Entry 6P4V (X-ray diffraction, 1.65 A resolution); this record covers chains A and B.

Chain A (and B):
Name: Deoxyhypusine synthase
Source organism: Homo sapiens
Notes: EC 2.5.1.46; chain B of this document is another copy of the same molecule, construct and numbering; everything in this record applies to it too
UniProtKB: P49366 (DHYS_HUMAN); numbering as in UniProt (aligned over 1-369)
Amino-acid sequence (372 residues; each row starts with the number of its first residue; numbers below 1 keep their minus sign (Gly-2 is residue -2)):
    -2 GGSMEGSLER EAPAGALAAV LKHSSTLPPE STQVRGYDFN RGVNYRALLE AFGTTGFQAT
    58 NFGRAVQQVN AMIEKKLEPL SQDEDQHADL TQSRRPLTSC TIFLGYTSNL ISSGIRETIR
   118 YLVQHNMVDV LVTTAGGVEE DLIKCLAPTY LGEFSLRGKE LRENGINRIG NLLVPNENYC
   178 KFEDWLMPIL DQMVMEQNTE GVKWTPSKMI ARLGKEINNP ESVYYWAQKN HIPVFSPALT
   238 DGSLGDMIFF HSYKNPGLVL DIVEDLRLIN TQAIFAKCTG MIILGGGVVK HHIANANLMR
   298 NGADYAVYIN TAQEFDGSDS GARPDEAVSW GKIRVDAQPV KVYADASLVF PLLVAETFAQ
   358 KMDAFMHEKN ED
Unresolved in the structure: -2 to 27, 364-369 (chain B: -2 to 27, 78-89, 364-369)
Construct notes: expression tag (-2 to 0)
Curated features (UniProtKB/Swiss-Prot):
  - active site: Lys329 (Nucleophile)
  - binding site (NAD(+)): Ser105 to Ser109, Thr131 to Gly133, Glu137, Asp238, Gly283, Thr308, Ala309, Asp342, Ala343
  - binding site (spermidine): Glu136, Glu137, Asp243, His288, Gly314 to Asp316, Glu323 to Lys329
  - modified residue: Ser78 (Phosphoserine)
  - natural variant: Asn173 (N173S: In NEDSSWI), Tyr305 to Ile306 (deletion: In NEDSSWI)
  - mutagenesis: Asn106 (N106A: Strongly reduced NAD and spermidine binding. Reduced activity), Ser109 (S109A: Strongly reduced spermidine binding. Reduced activity), Glu137 (E137A: Strongly reduced NAD binding. Strongly reduced formation of covalent intermediate), Asp238 (D238A: Strongly reduced NAD binding. Strongly reduced formation of covalent intermediate), Asp243 (D243A: Reduces spermidine binding by 98%. Strongly reduced formation of covalent intermediate), Lys287 (K287A: Reduces covalent intermediate formation and deoxyhypusine synthesis by 99.5%. Retains low spermidine cleavage activity), His288 (H288A: Reduces spermidine binding by 98%. Strongly reduced NAD binding. Strongly reduced formation of covalent intermediate), Tyr305 (Y305A: Strongly reduced NAD binding. No effect on enzyme activity), Asp313 (D313A: Strongly reduced NAD binding), Asp316 (D316A: Reduces spermidine binding by 98%. Loss of covalent intermediate formation and deoxyhypusine synthesis), Ser317 (S317A: Strongly reduced NAD binding. No effect on enzyme activity), Glu323 (E323A: Reduces spermidine binding by 98%. Strongly reduced formation of covalent intermediate), 3 further mutagenesis entries in UniProt
Ligand contacts:
  - 1-guanidinium-7-aminoheptane (GC7), molecule 1: Asn106, Arg165, Ile166, Gly167, Gly239, Ser240, Asp243
  - 1-guanidinium-7-aminoheptane (GC7), molecule 2: His288, Asn292, Leu295, Gly314, Ser315, Asp316, Ala319, Glu323, Trp327, Lys329
  - NAD (nicotinamide-adenine-dinucleotide), molecule 1: Phe54, Gly284, Val285, His288, Ala309, Asp313, Ser315, Asp316, Ser317
  - NAD, molecule 2: Thr104, Ser105, Asn106, Leu107, Ser109, Thr131, Ala132, Gly133, Glu136, Glu137, Ile166, Asp238, Gly239, Gly282, Gly283, Ile306, Asn307, Thr308, Ala309, Ser317, Ala341, Asp342, Ala343, Ser344

How chain A and chain B interact:
Residue-residue contacts (129):
  Asn106(A) with Asp313(B); Gly314(B); Ser315(B), hydrogen bond (side chain-backbone)
  Phe151(A) with Glu311(B); Phe312(B); Arg320(B), hydrogen bond (backbone-side chain)
  Leu153(A) with Asp322(B)
  Arg154(A) with Arg320(B); Asp322(B), salt bridge
  Gly155(A) with Asp322(B), hydrogen bond (backbone-side chain); Val325(B); Ser326(B)
  Lys156(A) with Val325(B); Val332(B)
  Leu158(A) with Ser326(B)
  Arg159(A) with Asn298(B), hydrogen bond; Val325(B); Ser326(B); Trp327(B), hydrogen bond (side chain-backbone); Gly328(B)
  Ile163(A) with Ser326(B)
  Asn164(A) with Ser326(B); Trp327(B)
  Arg165(A) with Arg320(B); Glu323(B), salt bridge; Ser326(B), hydrogen bond (backbone-side chain); Trp327(B), hydrogen bond (backbone-side chain)
  Ile166(A) with Glu323(B); Trp327(B), hydrophobic
  Gly167(A) with Glu323(B), hydrogen bond (backbone-side chain)
  Tyr176(A) with Trp327(B)
  Pro234(A) with Pro234(B); Ala235(B), hydrophobic; Thr237(B); Ile259(B)
  Ala235(A) with Pro234(B), hydrophobic
  Leu236(A) with Ile259(B)
  Thr237(A) with Pro234(B); Ile259(B); Leu263(B)
  Asp238(A) with Val285(B); His288(B), salt bridge; His289(B), salt bridge
  Gly239(A) with His288(B); Asn292(B)
  Gly242(A) with Leu263(B)
  Asp243(A) with Asn292(B), hydrogen bond; Met296(B)
  Ile245(A) with Val260(B), hydrophobic
  Phe246(A) with Leu263(B), hydrophobic; Arg264(B); Asn267(B); Ile271(B), hydrophobic
  Phe247(A) with Met296(B), hydrophobic
  Ser249(A) with Arg264(B), hydrogen bond
  Tyr250(A) with Arg264(B); Thr268(B)
  Leu255(A) with Val260(B)
  Val256(A) with Asp258(B)
  Leu257(A) with Leu257(B); Asp258(B), hydrogen bond (backbone-side chain); Ile259(B), hydrogen bond (backbone-backbone); Val260(B)
  Asp258(A) with Val256(B); Leu257(B), hydrogen bond (side chain-backbone)
  Ile259(A) with Pro234(B); Leu236(B); Thr237(B); Leu257(B), hydrogen bond (backbone-backbone); Ile259(B), hydrophobic
  Val260(A) with Ile245(B), hydrophobic; Leu255(B); Leu257(B)
  Leu263(A) with Thr237(B); Gly242(B); Phe246(B), hydrophobic
  Arg264(A) with Phe246(B); Ser249(B), hydrogen bond; Tyr250(B)
  Asn267(A) with Phe246(B)
  Thr268(A) with Tyr250(B)
  Ile271(A) with Phe246(B), hydrophobic
  Val285(A) with Asp238(B); Val285(B), hydrophobic
  His288(A) with Asp238(B), salt bridge; Gly239(B)
  His289(A) with Asp238(B), salt bridge
  Asn292(A) with Gly239(B); Asp243(B), hydrogen bond
  Met296(A) with Asp243(B); Phe246(B), hydrophobic; Phe247(B), hydrophobic
  Asn298(A) with Arg159(B), hydrogen bond
  Thr308(A) with Phe312(B); Asp313(B), hydrogen bond
  Glu311(A) with Phe151(B)
  Phe312(A) with Phe151(B); Thr308(B); Asp342(B)
  Asp313(A) with Asn106(B), hydrogen bond (backbone-side chain); Thr308(B), hydrogen bond
  Gly314(A) with Asn106(B), hydrogen bond (backbone-side chain)
  Ser315(A) with Asn106(B)
  Arg320(A) with Phe151(B), hydrogen bond (side chain-backbone); Arg154(B); Arg165(B)
  Asp322(A) with Leu153(B); Arg154(B), salt bridge; Gly155(B), hydrogen bond (side chain-backbone)
  Glu323(A) with Arg165(B), salt bridge; Ile166(B); Gly167(B), hydrogen bond (side chain-backbone)
  Val325(A) with Gly155(B); Lys156(B); Arg159(B)
  Ser326(A) with Gly155(B); Leu158(B); Arg159(B); Ile163(B); Asn164(B); Arg165(B), hydrogen bond (side chain-backbone)
  Trp327(A) with Arg159(B), hydrogen bond (backbone-side chain); Asn164(B); Arg165(B), hydrogen bond (side chain-backbone); Ile166(B), hydrophobic; Tyr176(B)
  Gly328(A) with Arg159(B)
  Val332(A) with Lys156(B)
  Asp342(A) with Phe312(B)
Other interface residues (no listed pair), chain A (61 interface residues in all): Ser152, Leu295
Other interface residues (no listed pair), chain B (61 interface residues in all): Ser152, Leu295

Summary:
Chain A and chain B each contribute 61 residues to their interface; the contacts include 27 hydrogen bonds and
8 salt bridges. Polar pairs include Arg154(A)-Asp322(B), Arg165(A)-Glu323(B) and Asp238(A)-His288(B). Chain A
binds NAD and 1-guanidinium-7-aminoheptane.
Both chains are Deoxyhypusine synthase (Homo sapiens). Entry 6P4V (1.65 Angstrom ternary complex of
Deoxyhypusine synthase with cofactor NAD and spermidine mimic inhibitor GC7) was determined by X-ray
diffraction (same publication as 6PGR).
